Entry 9FKB (electron microscopy, 2.96 A resolution); this record covers chains Pa and Pb of the 87 polymer chains in the assembly.

# Chain Pa (and Pb)
Protein: SPP1 gp17-like tail completion protein
Source organism: Haloferax tailed virus 1
Notes: chain Pb of this document is another copy of the same molecule, construct and numbering; everything in this record applies to it too
UniProt: A0A410N6U9 (A0A410N6U9_HFTV1); residue numbers follow UniProt; this construct covers 1-157
Amino-acid sequence (157 residues; each row starts with the number of its first residue):
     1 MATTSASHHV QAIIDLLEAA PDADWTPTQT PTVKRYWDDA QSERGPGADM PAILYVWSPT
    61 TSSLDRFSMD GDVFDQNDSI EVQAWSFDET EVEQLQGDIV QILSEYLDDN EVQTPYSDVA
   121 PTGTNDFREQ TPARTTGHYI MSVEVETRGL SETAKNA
Unresolved in the structure: 1

# How chain Pa and chain Pb interact
Residue-residue contacts (43):
  S7(Pa) with E93(Pb), hydrogen bond
  H8(Pa) with E93(Pb); Q96(Pb); D126(Pb); R128(Pb), hydrogen bond; M141(Pb)
  V10(Pa) with D126(Pb); R128(Pb)
  R35(Pa) with E89(Pb), salt bridge
  Y36(Pa) with E129(Pb)
  W37(Pa) with E89(Pb), hydrogen bond; R128(Pb); E129(Pb); A133(Pb); Y139(Pb)
  D38(Pa) with A133(Pb)
  D39(Pa) with A133(Pb)
  A40(Pa) with A133(Pb); R134(Pb)
  E43(Pa) with R134(Pb), salt bridge
  W57(Pa) with E129(Pb)
  T61(Pa) with T124(Pb); N125(Pb), hydrogen bond
  S62(Pa) with G123(Pb); T124(Pb), hydrogen bond (backbone-backbone)
  S63(Pa) with T122(Pb)
  L64(Pa) with P121(Pb), hydrophobic; T122(Pb), hydrogen bond (backbone-backbone)
  R66(Pa) with L107(Pb); D108(Pb), salt bridge
  G71(Pa) with L107(Pb)
  F74(Pa) with V100(Pb), hydrophobic; S104(Pb); P121(Pb)
  E152(Pa) with Q101(Pb), hydrogen bond (backbone-side chain)
  T153(Pa) with S104(Pb); L107(Pb)
  A154(Pa) with Q101(Pb); S104(Pb), hydrogen bond (backbone-side chain); E105(Pb)
  K155(Pa) with S104(Pb); L107(Pb); D108(Pb)
Other interface residues (no listed pair), chain Pa (25 interface residues in all): S42, S58, M69
Other interface residues (no listed pair), chain Pb (23 interface residues in all): T131, E144

# In short
The interface between chain Pa and chain Pb involves 25 residues on one side and 23 on the other; the contacts
include 8 hydrogen bonds and 3 salt bridges. Polar pairs include R35(Pa)-E89(Pb), E43(Pa)-R134(Pb) and
R66(Pa)-D108(Pb).
Chain Pa and chain Pb are both SPP1 gp17-like tail completion protein (Haloferax tailed virus 1); the
structure, Tail of emppty Haloferax tailed virus 1, was determined by electron microscopy, deposited together
with 8QPG, 8QPQ, 8QQN, 8QSI, 8QSY, 9H4P, 9H5B and 9H7V.
